Entry 7UO4 (electron microscopy, 3.38 A resolution); this record covers chains D and P of the 6 polymer chains in the assembly.

# Chain D
Name: Non-structural protein 8
From: Severe acute respiratory syndrome coronavirus 2
UniProt: P0DTD1 (R1AB_SARS2); residues 1-198 here correspond to UniProt positions 3943-4140 (UniProt number = residue number + 3942)
Sequence (198 residues; numbered 1 to 198; the number before each row is that of its first residue):
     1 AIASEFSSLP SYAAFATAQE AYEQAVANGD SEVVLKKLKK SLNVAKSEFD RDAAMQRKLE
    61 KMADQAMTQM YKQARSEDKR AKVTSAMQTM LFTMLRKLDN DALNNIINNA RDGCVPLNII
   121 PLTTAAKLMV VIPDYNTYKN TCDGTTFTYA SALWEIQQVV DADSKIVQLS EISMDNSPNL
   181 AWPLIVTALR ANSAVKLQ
Unresolved in the structure: 1-5, 193-198
Swiss-Prot annotation at these positions:
  - site: Gln-198 (Cleavage)

# Chain P
Molecule: Product RNA
Sequence (35 nucleotides; row label = number of the first residue in the row):
     1 CGCGUAGCAU GCUACGUCAU UCUCCUAAGA AGCUG
Unresolved in the structure: 1

# How chain D and chain P interact
Residue-residue contacts (5):
  Lys-36(D) / A9(P)  phosphate contact
  Lys-36(D) / U10(P)  salt bridge to the phosphate
  Asp-50(D) / A19(P)  hydrogen bond to the sugar
  Ala-54(D) / A19(P)  phosphate contact
  Ala-54(D) / U20(P)  phosphate contact
Also at the interface, not in a pair above, chain D (5 interface residues in all): Arg-51, Arg-57
Also at the interface, not in a pair above, chain P (5 interface residues in all): C18

# In short
Chain D and chain P each contribute 5 residues to their interface, with 1 hydrogen bond and 1 salt bridge.
Polar pairs include Asp-50(D)/A19(P) and Lys-36(D)/U10(P).
Here chain D is Non-structural protein 8 (Severe acute respiratory syndrome coronavirus 2) and chain P is
Product RNA. Entry 7UO4 (SARS-CoV-2 replication-transcription complex bound to Remdesivir triphosphate, in a
pre-catalytic state) was determined by electron microscopy together with 7UO7, 7UO9 and 7UOE from the same
study.
